PDB entry 8OOC | electron microscopy, 2.93 A resolution | chains D and H of the 10 polymer chains in the assembly

[Chain D]
Protein: RuvB-like helicase
From: Thermochaetoides thermophila
Notes: EC 3.6.4.12
UniProtKB: G0RYC2 (G0RYC2_CHATD); numbering as in UniProt (aligned over 1-488)
Sequence (488 residues; row label = number of the first residue in the row):
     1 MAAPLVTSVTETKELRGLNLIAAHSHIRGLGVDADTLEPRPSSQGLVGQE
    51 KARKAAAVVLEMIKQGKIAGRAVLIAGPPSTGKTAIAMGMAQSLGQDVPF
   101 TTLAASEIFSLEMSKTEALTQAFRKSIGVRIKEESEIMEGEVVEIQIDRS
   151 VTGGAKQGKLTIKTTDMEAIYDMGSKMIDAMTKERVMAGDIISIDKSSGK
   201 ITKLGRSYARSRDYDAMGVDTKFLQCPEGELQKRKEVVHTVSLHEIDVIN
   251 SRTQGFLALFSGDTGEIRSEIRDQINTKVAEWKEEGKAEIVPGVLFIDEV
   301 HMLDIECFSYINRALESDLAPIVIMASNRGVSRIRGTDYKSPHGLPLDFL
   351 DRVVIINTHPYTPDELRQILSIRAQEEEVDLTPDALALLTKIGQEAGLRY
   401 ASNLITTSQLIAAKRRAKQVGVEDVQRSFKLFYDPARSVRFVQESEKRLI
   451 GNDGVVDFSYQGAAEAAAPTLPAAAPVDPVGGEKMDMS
Disordered / not traced: 1-19, 461-488
Ligand contacts:
  - ADP (adenosine-5'-diphosphate), molecule 1: A23, H24, H26, I27, G45, L46, V47, Q49, P79, S80, T81, G82, K83, T84, A85, N328, Y361, I369, L398, R399
  - ADP, molecule 2: R313, E316, R352

[Chain H]
Protein: INO80 complex subunit B-like conserved region domain-containing protein
From: Thermochaetoides thermophila
UniProtKB: G0RY01 (G0RY01_CHATD); residues 1-492 here = UniProt positions 1-492
Sequence (492 residues; numbered 1 to 492; the number before each row is that of its first residue):
     1 MSTRPRRHAAQRASQAITDLADRDRESDHSHGPISSRMSSFNSSSRSRLP
    51 GKGIASVSRSEAGGASDPEHIHLTVKLPSSKLRQATSSSGIKKAGSVGSS
   101 SSSSGGGKAAVKRARGGKRSRVLESSEEEEEENEVEVLGDEDEEEEEEED
   151 EIEVREGEGYDEDEEDVEDEDEEMQDLGEEDADGEDDEMDVDAEGEEDAD
   201 GDVNMDAGVVGARATTVRAVPPAIKVTKPPKESPSNGKAATASKANDNAV
   251 PVKRPAPDSDDESLSSLESEPEEEVNVAGGEDAEGEDDDAEGEVDAEGEE
   301 EEEEEEIEVADEDAEGEDVEQDEDEDEEEEDDDDEMISRAQTPDMSRLTA
   351 RQRARLGEASGEYLKLSDEVQSKKHFTAEELSMRRAEMARRRRNLSEKRN
   401 EEIKMETVNKLLKKQAPRTTRRAAQAAAAAEEAEEAAKQPKRPDPMMIRW
   451 VNNKMGSVVAVPEELLGTHAGVVFGAGPGKGLPAGKMVEEVS
Disordered / not traced: 1-440, 479-492

[Interface between chain D and chain H]
Pairs across the interface (29):
  V143(D) - N453(H)
  E144(D) - N452(H)
  E144(D) - N453(H)
  I145(D) - W450(H)
  I145(D) - V451(H)
  I145(D) - N452(H)  hydrogen bond (backbone-backbone)
  Q146(D) - R449(H)  hydrogen bond
  Q146(D) - W450(H)
  I147(D) - I448(H)
  I147(D) - R449(H)
  I147(D) - W450(H)  hydrogen bond (backbone-backbone)
  D148(D) - M447(H)
  D148(D) - I448(H)
  D148(D) - R449(H)
  R149(D) - M446(H)
  R149(D) - M447(H)
  R149(D) - I448(H)  hydrogen bond (backbone-backbone)
  S150(D) - M446(H)
  S150(D) - M447(H)  hydrogen bond (backbone-side chain)
  V151(D) - M446(H)  hydrogen bond (backbone-backbone)
  V151(D) - I448(H)  hydrophobic
  V151(D) - L465(H)  hydrophobic
  A155(D) - M447(H)  hydrophobic
  M187(D) - W450(H)  hydrophobic
  M187(D) - N452(H)
  A188(D) - N452(H)  hydrogen bond (backbone-side chain)
  A188(D) - N453(H)
  Y208(D) - K454(H)
  Y214(D) - S457(H)  hydrogen bond (side chain-backbone)
Also at the interface, not in a pair above, chain D (17 interface residues in all): K156, Q157, V186
Also at the interface, not in a pair above, chain H (14 interface residues in all): G456, H469, A470

[In short]
17 residues of chain D face 14 of chain H across their interface; the contacts include 8 hydrogen bonds. Among
the polar pairs are Q146(D)-R449(H), S150(D)-M447(H) and A188(D)-N452(H). Ligands of chain D: ADP.
Here chain D is RuvB-like helicase and chain H is INO80 complex subunit B-like conserved region
domain-containing protein, both from Thermochaetoides thermophila. Entry 8OOC (CryoEM Structure INO80core
Hexasome complex Rvb core refinement state1) was determined by electron microscopy together with 8OO7, 8OO9,
8OOA, 8OOF, 8OOP, 8OOR, 8OOS and 8OOT from the same study.
